PDB entry 8RSV | X-ray diffraction, 2.19 A resolution | chains A and C

# Chain A
Protein: Rap3T
Source organism: Bacillus phage phi3T
Reference sequence: A0A1P8CWN8 (A0A1P8CWN8_BPPHT); numbering as in UniProt (aligned over 1-379)
Chain sequence (379 residues; numbered 1 to 379; the number before each row is that of its first residue):
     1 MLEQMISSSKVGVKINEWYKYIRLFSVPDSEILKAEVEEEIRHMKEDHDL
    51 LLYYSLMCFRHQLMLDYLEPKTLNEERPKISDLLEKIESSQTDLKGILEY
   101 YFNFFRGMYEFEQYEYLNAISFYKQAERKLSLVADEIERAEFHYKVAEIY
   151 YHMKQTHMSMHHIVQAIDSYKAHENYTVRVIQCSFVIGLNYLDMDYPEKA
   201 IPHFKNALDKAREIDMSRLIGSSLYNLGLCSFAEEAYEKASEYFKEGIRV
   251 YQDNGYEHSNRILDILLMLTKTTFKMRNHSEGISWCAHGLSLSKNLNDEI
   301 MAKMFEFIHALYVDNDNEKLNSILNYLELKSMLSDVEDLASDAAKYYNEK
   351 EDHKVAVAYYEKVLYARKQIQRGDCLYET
Disordered / not traced: 1-7, 73-74, 374-379
Residues lining bound ligands: Glycerol ethoxylate (A1H22): Q113, Y114, E115, Y116, L117, E299, I300, Y326, L329, K330, S331

# Chain C
Protein: Pheromone RRGHTAS
Chain sequence (7 residues; row label = number of the first residue in the row):
     2 RRGHTAS
Disordered / not traced: 8

# Chain A / chain C interface
Pairs across the interface (42):
  Y67(A) - A7(C)
  Y144(A) - T6(C)  hydrogen bond (side chain-backbone)
  Y144(A) - A7(C)  hydrogen bond (side chain-backbone)
  E148(A) - T6(C)  hydrogen bond
  E148(A) - A7(C)
  Y151(A) - R3(C)  hydrogen bond (backbone-side chain)
  Y151(A) - G4(C)  hydrogen bond (side chain-backbone)
  Y151(A) - T6(C)
  H152(A) - R3(C)
  H152(A) - G4(C)
  H152(A) - T6(C)  hydrogen bond
  K154(A) - R3(C)
  Q182(A) - T6(C)
  Q182(A) - A7(C)
  F185(A) - H5(C)
  V186(A) - T6(C)
  L189(A) - G4(C)
  L189(A) - H5(C)
  L189(A) - T6(C)
  D193(A) - R3(C)  salt bridge
  S222(A) - H5(C)  hydrogen bond
  Y225(A) - R2(C)
  Y225(A) - R3(C)  hydrogen bond (side chain-backbone)
  Y225(A) - G4(C)
  Y225(A) - H5(C)
  N226(A) - G4(C)
  N226(A) - H5(C)  hydrogen bond (side chain-backbone)
  L229(A) - G4(C)
  Y251(A) - H5(C)  hydrogen bond
  R261(A) - R2(C)
  R261(A) - H5(C)  hydrogen bond (backbone-side chain)
  D264(A) - R2(C)  salt bridge
  D264(A) - H5(C)  salt bridge
  L267(A) - R2(C)
  M268(A) - R2(C)
  M301(A) - R2(C)
  M304(A) - R2(C)
  M332(A) - R2(C)
  S334(A) - R3(C)  hydrogen bond
  D335(A) - R2(C)  salt bridge
  D335(A) - R3(C)
  D338(A) - R2(C)  hydrogen bond (side chain-backbone)
Other interface residues (no listed pair), chain A (30 interface residues in all): K145, L219, I265, K271
From the paper, about this interface:
  - interface residues, chain A: N226(A)

# In short
The interface between chain A and chain C involves 30 residues on one side and 6 on the other; the contacts
include 13 hydrogen bonds and 4 salt bridges. Polar contacts include D193(A)-R3(C), D264(A)-R2(C) and
D264(A)-H5(C). Chain A binds Glycerol ethoxylate. From the paper: the interface residue N226(A).
Chain A is Rap3T (Bacillus phage phi3T) and chain C is Pheromone RRGHTAS; the structure, Rap from
bacteriophage Phi3T in presence of pheromone RRGHTAS, was determined by X-ray diffraction, deposited together
with 8RST, 8RSU, 8RTC and 8RTE.
